PDB entry 8F8X | X-ray diffraction, 2.60 A resolution | chains A and D of the 4 polymer chains in the assembly

== Chain A ==
Protein: Uncharacterized protein DKFZp686C11235
From: Homo sapiens
UniProt: Q6MZV7 (Q6MZV7_HUMAN); residues 221-444 here correspond to UniProt positions 247-470 (UniProt number = residue number + 26)
Amino-acid sequence (224 residues; row label = number of the first residue in the row):
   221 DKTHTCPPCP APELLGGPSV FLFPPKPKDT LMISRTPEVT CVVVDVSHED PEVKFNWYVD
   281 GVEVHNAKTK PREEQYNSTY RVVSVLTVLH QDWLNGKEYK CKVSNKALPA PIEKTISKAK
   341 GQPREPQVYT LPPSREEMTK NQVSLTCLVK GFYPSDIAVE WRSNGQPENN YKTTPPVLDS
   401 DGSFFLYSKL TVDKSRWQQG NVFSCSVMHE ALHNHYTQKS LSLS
Disordered / not traced: 221-237, 444
Construct notes: conflict R382 (Glu408 in Q6MZV7)
Disulfide bonds: C261-C321, C367-C425
Glycans and other covalent adducts: glycan linked to N297
From the paper describing this entry:
  - post-translational modification sites: N297
  - specificity-determining residues: Y296 (proposed by the authors, not directly observed)
  - mutagenesis - H268A, E269A, L328A, P329A, I332A: unchanged binding to Nb.X0 (chain D)

== Chain D ==
Protein: Nb.X0
From: Camelidae mixed library
Amino-acid sequence (120 residues; row label = number of the first residue in the row):
     1 QVQLQESGGG LVQAGGSLRL SCAASPGISR YKTMGWYRQA PGKERSFVAA ITWGGLTYYA
    61 DSVKGRFTVS RDNAKNTVYL QMNSLKPEDT AVYYCSVDGG TRADPYHYYW GQGTQVTVSS
Disulfide bonds: C22-C95
From the paper describing this entry:
  - mutagenesis - F47A, T52A, Y58A, Y106A: decreased binding to Uncharacterized protein DKFZp686C11235 (chain A)

== How chain A and chain D interact ==
Contacting residue pairs (25):
  H268(A) - Y31(D)
  H268(A) - W53(D)
  E269(A) - Y31(D)
  E294(A) - T52(D)  hydrogen bond
  E294(A) - W53(D)
  E294(A) - G54(D)  hydrogen bond (side chain-backbone)
  E294(A) - L56(D)
  Q295(A) - T52(D)
  Y296(A) - T33(D)  hydrogen bond (backbone-side chain)
  Y296(A) - Y37(D)
  Y296(A) - A50(D)
  Y296(A) - T52(D)
  Y296(A) - Y58(D)
  Y296(A) - D98(D)  hydrogen bond
  Y296(A) - G99(D)
  Y296(A) - G100(D)
  Y296(A) - T101(D)
  Y296(A) - R102(D)
  N297(A) - T33(D)
  N297(A) - G100(D)  hydrogen bond (side chain-backbone)
  S298(A) - Y31(D)
  S298(A) - K32(D)
  S298(A) - T33(D)  hydrogen bond
  S298(A) - T52(D)
  S298(A) - W53(D)  hydrogen bond (side chain-backbone)
Also at the interface, not in a pair above, chain D (18 interface residues in all): F47, G55, P105
From the paper, about this interface:
  - hot spots on chain A (mutagenesis) - E294A, Y296A: abolished binding to Nb.X0 (chain D)

== In short ==
7 residues of chain A and 18 residues of chain D are in contact, with 7 hydrogen bonds. Polar pairs include
E294(A)-T52(D), E294(A)-G54(D) and Y296(A)-T33(D). The paper reports that F47A, T52A and Y58A of chain D,
among others, reduce binding to Uncharacterized protein DKFZp686C11235 (chain A); the specificity determinant
Y296(A); 11 substitutions were tested in all.
Chain A is Uncharacterized protein DKFZp686C11235 (Homo sapiens) and chain D is Nb.X0 (Camelidae mixed
library); the structure, Crystal structure of Nb.X0 bound to the afucosylated human IgG1 fragment crystal form
II, was determined by X-ray diffraction, deposited together with 8F8V and 8F8W.
